6MJP - chains A and B of the 5 polymer chains in the assembly; structure by X-ray diffraction, 2.85 A resolution.

Chain A (and B):
Name: ABC transporter ATP-binding protein
From: Vibrio cholerae
Notes: EC 3.6.3.-; chain B of this document is another copy of the same molecule, construct and numbering; everything in this record applies to it too
UniProt: O30650 (O30650_VIBCL); residues 1-241 here = UniProt positions 1-241
Chain sequence (241 residues; each row starts with the number of its first residue):
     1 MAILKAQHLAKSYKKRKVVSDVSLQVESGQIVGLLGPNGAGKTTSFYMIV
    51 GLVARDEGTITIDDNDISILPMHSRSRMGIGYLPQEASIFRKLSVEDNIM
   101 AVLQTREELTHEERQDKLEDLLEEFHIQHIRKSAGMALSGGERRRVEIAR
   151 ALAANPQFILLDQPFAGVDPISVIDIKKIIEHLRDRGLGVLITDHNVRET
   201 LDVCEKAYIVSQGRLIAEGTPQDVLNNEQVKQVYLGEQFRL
Not modelled in the structure: 1
Differences from the reference sequence: engineered mutation Gln-163 (Glu in O30650)
Metal / ion sites: Ca2+ site 1: Glu-112, Asp-116; Ca2+ site 2: Asn-196 (shared with Asn-196(B) of chain B)
Ligand contacts:
  - 2-(2-ethoxyethoxy)ethanol (AE3), molecule 1: Ala-2, Ile-3, Glu-27, Ser-28, Asp-63
  - 2-(2-ethoxyethoxy)ethanol (AE3), molecule 2: Asn-155, Pro-156, Gln-157, Arg-186, Gly-187
Reported in the primary citation:
  - mutagenesis - E163Q: abolished catalytic activity (citing earlier work)

Chain A / chain B interface:
Pairs across the interface (31):
  Pro-37(A) / Asp-169(B)
  Asn-38(A) / Gly-167(B)  hydrogen bond (side chain-backbone)
  Asn-38(A) / Asp-169(B)  hydrogen bond (backbone-side chain)
  Gly-167(A) / Asn-38(B)
  Asp-169(A) / Pro-37(B)
  Asp-169(A) / Asn-38(B)  hydrogen bond (side chain-backbone)
  Asp-169(A) / Tyr-234(B)
  Pro-170(A) / Val-197(B)  hydrophobic
  Pro-170(A) / Tyr-234(B)
  Pro-170(A) / Leu-235(B)
  Pro-170(A) / Phe-239(B)  hydrophobic
  Ile-171(A) / Gln-232(B)
  Ile-171(A) / Val-233(B)
  Ile-171(A) / Tyr-234(B)  hydrogen bond (backbone-backbone)
  Ile-171(A) / Gly-236(B)
  His-195(A) / Gly-167(B)
  Arg-198(A) / Arg-198(B)
  Lys-231(A) / Ile-171(B)
  Gln-232(A) / Ile-171(B)
  Val-233(A) / Ile-171(B)
  Tyr-234(A) / Asp-169(B)
  Tyr-234(A) / Pro-170(B)
  Tyr-234(A) / Ile-171(B)  hydrogen bond (backbone-backbone)
  Leu-235(A) / Pro-170(B)
  Leu-235(A) / Ile-171(B)
  Gly-236(A) / Ile-171(B)
  Phe-239(A) / Pro-170(B)  hydrophobic
  Arg-240(A) / Arg-198(B)
  Arg-240(A) / Leu-241(B)  hydrogen bond (side chain-backbone)
  Leu-241(A) / Arg-198(B)
  Leu-241(A) / Arg-240(B)  hydrogen bond (backbone-side chain)
Interface residues without a listed pair, chain A (20 interface residues in all): Gly-36, Asn-196, Val-197
Interface residues without a listed pair, chain B (18 interface residues in all): His-195, Asn-196

In short:
The interface between chain A and chain B involves 20 residues on one side and 18 on the other, with 7
hydrogen bonds. Polar pairs include Asn-38(A)/Gly-167(B), Asn-38(A)/Asp-169(B) and Arg-240(A)/Leu-241(B).
Chain A binds 2-(2-ethoxyethoxy)ethanol. The Ca2+ site 1 is built by Glu-112(A) and Asp-116(A). From the
paper: E163Q of chain A abolishes catalytic activity.
Both chains are ABC transporter ATP-binding protein (Vibrio cholerae). Entry 6MJP (LptB(E163Q)FGC from Vibrio
cholerae) was determined by X-ray diffraction, deposited together with 6MIT.
